Entry 7EXE (X-ray diffraction, 2.75 A resolution); this record covers chains B and C of the 3 polymer chains in the assembly.

[Chain B]
Protein: 14-3-3 protein zeta/delta
From: Mus musculus
Reference sequence: P63101 (1433Z_MOUSE); numbering as in UniProt (aligned over 2-245)
Sequence (251 residues; numbered -5 to 245; the number before each row is that of its first residue; numbers below 1 keep their minus sign (Met-5 is residue -5)):
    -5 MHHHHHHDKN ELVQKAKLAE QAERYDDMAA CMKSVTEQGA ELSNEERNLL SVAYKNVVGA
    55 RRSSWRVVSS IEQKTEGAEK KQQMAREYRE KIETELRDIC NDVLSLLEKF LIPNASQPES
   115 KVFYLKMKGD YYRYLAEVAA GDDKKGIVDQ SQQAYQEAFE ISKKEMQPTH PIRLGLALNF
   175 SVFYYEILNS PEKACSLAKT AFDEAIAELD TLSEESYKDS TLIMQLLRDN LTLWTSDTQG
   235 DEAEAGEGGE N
Not modelled in the structure: -5 to 1, 205-208, 230-245
Sequence notes: initiating methionine (-5); expression tag (-4 to 1)
Curated features (UniProtKB/Swiss-Prot):
  - site (Interaction with phosphoserine on interacting protein): Arg56, Arg127
  - modified residue: Lys3 (N6-acetyllysine), Ser58 (Phosphoserine), Lys68 (N6-acetyllysine), Ser184 (Phosphoserine), Ser207 (Phosphoserine), Ser210 (Phosphoserine), Thr232 (Phosphothreonine)

[Chain C]
Protein: Disintegrin and metalloproteinase domain-containing protein 22
Reference sequence: Q9R1V6 (ADA22_MOUSE); residue numbers follow UniProt; this construct covers 827-857
Sequence (31 residues; row label = number of the first residue in the row):
   827 RPRSNSWQGN MGGNKKKIRG KRFRPRSNST E
Not modelled in the structure: 827, 834-850, 857
Modified / non-standard residues: Ser832 (phosphoserine; SEP); Ser855 (phosphoserine; SEP)
Curated features (UniProtKB/Swiss-Prot):
  - modified residue (Phosphoserine): Ser832, Ser855

[How chain B and chain C interact]
Pairs across the interface (21):
  Lys49(B) with Trp833(C)
  Arg56(B) with Ser832(C)
  Arg60(B) with Arg829(C)
  Arg127(B) with Ser832(C)
  Tyr128(B) with Ser832(C)
  Leu172(B) with Asn831(C); Ser832(C); Trp833(C)
  Asn173(B) with Ser832(C); Trp833(C), hydrogen bond (side chain-backbone)
  Val176(B) with Asn831(C)
  Glu180(B) with Ser830(C), hydrogen bond
  Asp213(B) with Trp833(C)
  Leu216(B) with Trp833(C), hydrophobic
  Ile217(B) with Trp833(C), hydrophobic
  Leu220(B) with Asn831(C)
  Asp223(B) with Asn831(C)
  Asn224(B) with Ser830(C); Asn831(C), hydrogen bond (side chain-backbone)
  Leu227(B) with Arg829(C)
  Trp228(B) with Ser830(C), hydrogen bond
Also at the interface, not in a pair above, chain B (20 interface residues in all): Lys120, Gly169, Tyr179

[Summary]
Chain B and chain C form an interface of 20 and 5 residues respectively; the contacts include 4 hydrogen
bonds. Polar pairs include Asn173(B)-Trp833(C), Glu180(B)-Ser830(C) and Asn224(B)-Asn831(C).
Chain B is 14-3-3 protein zeta/delta (Mus musculus) and chain C is Disintegrin and metalloproteinase
domain-containing protein 22; the structure, Crystal structure of mouse 14-3-3zeta in complex with doubly
phosphorylated ADAM22 peptide, was determined by X-ray diffraction.
